PDB entry 7DBU | X-ray diffraction, 1.60 A resolution | chain A

[Chain A]
Protein: AMNP/g12777
Source organism: Ramazzottius varieornatus
UniProt: A0A1D1VPD8 (A0A1D1VPD8_RAMVA); numbering as in UniProt (aligned over 63-231)
Chain sequence (173 residues; row label = number of the first residue in the row):
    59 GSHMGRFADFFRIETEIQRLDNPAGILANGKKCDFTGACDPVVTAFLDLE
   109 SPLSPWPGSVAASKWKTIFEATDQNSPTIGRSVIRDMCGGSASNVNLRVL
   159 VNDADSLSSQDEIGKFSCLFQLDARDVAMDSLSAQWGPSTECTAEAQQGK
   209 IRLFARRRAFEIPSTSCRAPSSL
Unresolved in the structure: 59-65, 227-231
Disulfides: C91-C97, C146-C225, C176-C200
Construct notes: expression tag (59-62)
Metal / ion sites: Zn2+ site 1 near D67 (its only coordinating residue here); Zn2+ site 2: E72 (shared with 1 residue of chain B); Zn2+ site 3 near E74 (its only coordinating residue here); Zn2+ site 4 near D79 (its only coordinating residue here); Zn2+ site 5: D92, D98, D161, D163; Zn2+ site 6: E108 (shared with 1 residue of chain B); Zn2+ site 7: D169, E170
What the authors report for this chain:
  - Zn2+ coordination: D92, D98, D161, D163

[In short]
D92, D98, D161 and D163 form the Zn2+ site 5. The Zn2+ site 7 is built by D169 and E170. From the paper: Zn2+
coordination by D92, D98 and D161 among others.
Chain A is AMNP/g12777 (Ramazzottius varieornatus); the structure, Crystal structure of catalytic domain of
Anhydrobiosis-related Mn-dependent Peroxidase (AMNP) from Ramazzottius varieornatus (Zn2+-bound form), was
determined by X-ray diffraction, deposited together with 7DBT.
